6XBL - chains B and S of the 5 polymer chains in the assembly; structure by electron microscopy, 3.96 A resolution.

== Chain B ==
Protein: Guanine nucleotide-binding protein G(I)/G(S)/G(T) subunit beta-1
From: Homo sapiens
UniProtKB: P62873 (GBB1_HUMAN); residues 2-340 here = UniProt positions 2-340
Sequence (344 residues; numbered -3 to 340; the number before each row is that of its first residue; numbers below 1 keep their minus sign (Pro-3 is residue -3)):
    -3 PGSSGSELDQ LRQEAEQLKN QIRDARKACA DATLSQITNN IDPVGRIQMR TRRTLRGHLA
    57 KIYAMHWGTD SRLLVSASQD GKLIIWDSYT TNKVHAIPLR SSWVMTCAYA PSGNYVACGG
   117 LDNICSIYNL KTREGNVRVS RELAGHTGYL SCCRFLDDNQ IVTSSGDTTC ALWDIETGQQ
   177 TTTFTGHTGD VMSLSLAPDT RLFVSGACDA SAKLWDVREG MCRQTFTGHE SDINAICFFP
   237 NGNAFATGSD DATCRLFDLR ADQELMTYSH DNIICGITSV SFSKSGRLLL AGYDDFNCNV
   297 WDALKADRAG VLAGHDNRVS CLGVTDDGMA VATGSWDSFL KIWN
Disordered / not traced: -3 to 4
Sequence notes: expression tag (-3 to 1)
UniProt features mapped onto this chain:
  - modified residue: Ser2 (N-acetylserine), His266 (Phosphohistidine)
Disulfides: Cys121-Cys149

== Chain S ==
Protein: scFv16
From: Mus musculus
Notes: antibody fragment or engineered binder
Sequence (259 residues; numbered 1 to 247 plus 15 insertion-coded residues; 3 numbers in that range are skipped by the numbering (no residue carries them; nothing is unmodelled there); the number before each row is that of its first residue; a row labelled like 120A-120O holds insertion residues (120A, then the next letters in order)):
     1 DVQLVESGGG LVQPGGSRKL SCSASGFAFS SFGMHWVRQA PEKGLEWVAY ISSGSGTIYY
    61 ADTVKGRFTI SRDDPKNTLF LQMTSLRSED TAMYYCVRSI YYYGSSPFDF WGQGTTLTVS
120A-120O SGGGGSGGGGSGGGG
   124 SDIVMTQATS SVPVTPGESV SISCRSSKSL LHSNGNTYLY WFLQRPGQSP QLLIYRMSNL
   184 ASGVPDRFSG SGSGTAFTLT ISRLEAEDVG VYYCMQHLEY PLTFGAGTKL ELKAAAHHHH
   244 HHHH
Disordered / not traced: 120A-120O, 236-247
Disulfides: Cys22-Cys96, Cys147-Cys217

== Chain B / chain S interface ==
Residue-residue contacts (9):
  Arg68(B) with Tyr103(S)
  Leu69(B) with Tyr103(S), hydrophobic
  His91(B) with Tyr102(S)
  Lys127(B) with Gly104(S)
  Arg129(B) with Val2(S); Phe110(S)
  Glu130(B) with Phe27(S); Ala28(S)
  Gly131(B) with Phe32(S)
Interface residues without a listed pair, chain B (10 interface residues in all): Asp66, Val90, Asn132
Interface residues without a listed pair, chain S (11 interface residues in all): Asp1, Gly26, Arg98

== Overview ==
10 residues of chain B and 11 residues of chain S are in contact.
Here chain B is Guanine nucleotide-binding protein G(I)/G(S)/G(T) subunit beta-1 (Homo sapiens) and chain S is
scFv16 (Mus musculus). Entry 6XBL (Structure of human SMO-Gi complex with SAG) was determined by electron
microscopy (same publication as 6XBJ, 6XBK and 6XBM).
